Entry 4Q47 (X-ray diffraction, 2.90 A resolution); this record covers chain A.

# Chain A
Protein: DNA helicase RecQ
Organism: Deinococcus radiodurans
UniProt: Q9RUU2 (Q9RUU2_DEIRA); residues 1-517 here = UniProt positions 1-517
Sequence (525 residues; row label = number of the first residue in the row):
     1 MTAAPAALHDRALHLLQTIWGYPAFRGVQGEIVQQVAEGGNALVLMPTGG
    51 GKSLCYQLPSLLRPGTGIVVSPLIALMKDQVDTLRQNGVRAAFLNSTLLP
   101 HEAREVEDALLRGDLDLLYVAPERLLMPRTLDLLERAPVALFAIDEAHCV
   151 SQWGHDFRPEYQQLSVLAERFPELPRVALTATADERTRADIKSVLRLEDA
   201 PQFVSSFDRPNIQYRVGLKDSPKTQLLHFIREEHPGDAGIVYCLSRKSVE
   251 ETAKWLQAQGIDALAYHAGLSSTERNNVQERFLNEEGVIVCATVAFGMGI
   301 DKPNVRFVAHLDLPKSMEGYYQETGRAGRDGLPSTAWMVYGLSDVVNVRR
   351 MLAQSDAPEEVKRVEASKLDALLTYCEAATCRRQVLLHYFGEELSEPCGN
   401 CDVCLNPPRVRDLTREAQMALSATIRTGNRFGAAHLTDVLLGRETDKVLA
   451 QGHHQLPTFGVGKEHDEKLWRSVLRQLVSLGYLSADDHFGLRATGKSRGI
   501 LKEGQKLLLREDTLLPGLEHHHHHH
Not modelled in the structure: 1-4, 296-299, 522-525
Differences from the reference sequence: expression tag (518-525)
Bound ions: Zn2+: Cys381, Cys398, Cys401, Cys404
Ligand contacts: ADP (adenosine-5'-diphosphate): Tyr22, Ala24, Phe25, Arg26, Gln29, Thr48, Gly49, Gly50, Gly51, Lys52, Ser53, Leu54
From the paper describing this entry:
  - Zn2+ coordination: Cys381, Cys398, Cys401, Cys404
  - binding site for ADP: Tyr22, Ala24, Arg26, Gln29

# Overview
Bound to chain A: ADP. The Zn2+ site is built by Cys381, Cys398, Cys401 and Cys404. The paper reports a
binding site for ADP at Tyr22, Ala24 and Arg26 among others; Zn2+ coordination by Cys381, Cys398 and Cys401
among others.
Chain A is DNA helicase RecQ (Deinococcus radiodurans); the structure, Structure of the DrRecQ Catalytic Core
in complex with ADP, was determined by X-ray diffraction together with 4Q48 from the same study.
